Entry 7D8S (X-ray diffraction, 2.28 A resolution); this record covers chains A and B.

# Chain A (and B)
Name: Microphthalmia-associated transcription factor, Methionyl-tRNA synthetase beta subunit
Organism: Homo sapiens
Notes: chain B of this document is another copy of the same molecule, construct and numbering; everything in this record applies to it too
Reference sequence: chimeric construct of O75030, O66738: residues 306-395 from O75030 (MITF_HUMAN) positions 306-395 (same numbers); residues 396-499 from O66738 positions 8-111 (UniProt number = residue number - 388)
Amino-acid sequence (199 residues; row label = number of the first residue in the row):
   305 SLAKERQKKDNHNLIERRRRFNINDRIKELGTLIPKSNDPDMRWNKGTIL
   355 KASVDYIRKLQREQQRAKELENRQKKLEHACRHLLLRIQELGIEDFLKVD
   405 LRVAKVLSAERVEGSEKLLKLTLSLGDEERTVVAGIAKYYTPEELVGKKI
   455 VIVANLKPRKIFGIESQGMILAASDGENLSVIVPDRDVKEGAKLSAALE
Not modelled in the structure: 305-315, 321-323 (chain B: 305-323)
Differences from the reference sequence: expression tag (305, 500-503); engineered mutation Cys385 (Asn in O75030)
Curated features (UniProtKB/Swiss-Prot):
  - region: Leu374 to Leu395 (Leucine-zipper)

# Interface between chain A and chain B
Contacting residue pairs - 45 pairs, chain A then chain B:
  Ile327(A) - Lys350(B)
  Ile327(A) - Gly351(B)
  Ile327(A) - Leu354(B)  hydrophobic
  Arg330(A) - Leu354(B)
  Arg330(A) - Lys355(B)
  Glu333(A) - Val358(B)
  Glu333(A) - Arg362(B)  salt bridge
  Leu334(A) - Val358(B)  hydrophobic
  Leu334(A) - Ile361(B)  hydrophobic
  Leu337(A) - Val358(B)
  Leu337(A) - Ile361(B)  hydrophobic
  Leu337(A) - Arg362(B)
  Leu337(A) - Gln365(B)  hydrogen bond (backbone-side chain)
  Gly351(A) - Arg330(B)
  Leu354(A) - Ile327(B)  hydrophobic
  Leu354(A) - Arg330(B)
  Leu354(A) - Leu334(B)  hydrophobic
  Lys355(A) - Arg330(B)
  Val358(A) - Glu333(B)
  Val358(A) - Leu334(B)  hydrophobic
  Val358(A) - Leu337(B)
  Tyr360(A) - Ile361(B)  hydrophobic
  Tyr360(A) - Gln365(B)  hydrogen bond
  Ile361(A) - Leu334(B)  hydrophobic
  Ile361(A) - Leu337(B)  hydrophobic
  Ile361(A) - Tyr360(B)  hydrophobic
  Ile361(A) - Ile361(B)  hydrophobic
  Arg362(A) - Glu333(B)  salt bridge
  Arg362(A) - Leu337(B)
  Leu364(A) - Leu364(B)  hydrophobic
  Leu364(A) - Gln368(B)
  Gln365(A) - Leu337(B)  hydrogen bond (side chain-backbone)
  Gln365(A) - Tyr360(B)  hydrogen bond
  Gln368(A) - Leu364(B)
  Gln368(A) - Glu367(B)
  Ala371(A) - Ala371(B)  hydrophobic
  Ala371(A) - Leu374(B)
  Leu374(A) - Leu374(B)  hydrophobic
  Leu374(A) - Glu375(B)
  Leu374(A) - Gln378(B)
  Gln378(A) - Leu374(B)
  Gln378(A) - Arg377(B)
  Gln378(A) - Gln378(B)  hydrogen bond
  Gln378(A) - Leu381(B)
  Leu381(A) - Cys385(B)  hydrophobic
Interface residues without a listed pair, chain A (25 interface residues in all): Ile331, Lys350, Ser357, Glu375, Pro462, Lys464
Interface residues without a listed pair, chain B (28 interface residues in all): Ile331, Ser357, Gln369, Glu373

# In short
25 residues of chain A face 28 of chain B across their interface, with 5 hydrogen bonds and 2 salt bridges.
Polar contacts include Glu333(A)-Arg362(B), Leu337(A)-Gln365(B) and Tyr360(A)-Gln365(B).
Chain A and chain B are both Microphthalmia-associated transcription factor, Methionyl-tRNA synthetase beta
subunit (Homo sapiens); the structure, MITF bHLHLZ apo structure, was determined by X-ray diffraction (same
publication as 7EOD, 7D8R and 7D8T).
